PDB entry 6VOA | electron microscopy, 4.00 A resolution | chains F and I of the 9 polymer chains in the assembly

# Chain F
Molecule: Tetratricopeptide repeat domain 8
From: Bos taurus
UniProt: F1N4X0 (F1N4X0_BOVIN); residue numbers follow UniProt; this construct covers 1-501
Sequence (501 residues; row label = number of the first residue in the row):
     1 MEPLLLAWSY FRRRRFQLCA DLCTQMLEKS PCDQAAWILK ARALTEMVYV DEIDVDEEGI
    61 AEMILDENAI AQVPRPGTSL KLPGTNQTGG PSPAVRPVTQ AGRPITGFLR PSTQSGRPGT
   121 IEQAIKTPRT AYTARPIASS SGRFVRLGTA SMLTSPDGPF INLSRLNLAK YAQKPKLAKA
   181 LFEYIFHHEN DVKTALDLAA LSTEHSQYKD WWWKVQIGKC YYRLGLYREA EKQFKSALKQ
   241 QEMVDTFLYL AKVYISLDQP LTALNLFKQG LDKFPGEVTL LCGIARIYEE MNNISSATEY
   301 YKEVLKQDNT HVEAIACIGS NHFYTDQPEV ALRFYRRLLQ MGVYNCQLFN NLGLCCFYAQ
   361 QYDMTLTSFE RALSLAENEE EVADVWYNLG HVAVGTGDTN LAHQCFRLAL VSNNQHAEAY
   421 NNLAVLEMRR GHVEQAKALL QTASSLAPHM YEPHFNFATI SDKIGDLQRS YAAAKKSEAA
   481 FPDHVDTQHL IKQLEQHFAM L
Unresolved in the structure: 82-89, 142-157, 500-501

# Chain I
Molecule: Bardet-Biedl syndrome 9
From: Bos taurus
UniProt: E1BHJ5 (E1BHJ5_BOVIN); numbering as in UniProt (aligned over 1-887)
Sequence (887 residues; numbered 1 to 887; the number before each row is that of its first residue):
     1 MSLFKARDWW STVLGDKEEF DQGCLCLADV DNTGNGQDKI IVGSFMGYLR IFNPHPVKTG
    61 DGAQAEDLLL EVHLRDPILQ VEVGKFVSGT EMLHLAVLHS RKLCVYSVSG TLGNVEHGNQ
   121 YQIKLMYEHN LQRTACNMTY GSFGGVKGRD LICIQSVDGM LMVFEQESYA FGRFLPGSLL
   181 PGPLAYSSRT DSFITVSSCH QVESYKYQVL AFATDADKRQ ETEQQKHGSG KRLVVDWTLN
   241 IGEQAIDICI VSFIQSASSV FVLGERNFFC LKDNGQIQFM KKLDYSPSCF LPYCSVSEGT
   301 INTLIGNHNN MLHIYQDVTL KWATQLPHVP VAVRVGCLHD LKGVIVTLSD DGHLQCSYLG
   361 TDPSLFQAPK VESRELNYDE LDMELKELQK VIKNVNKSQD VWPLTEREDD LKVSAMVSPN
   421 FDSVSQATDV EVGADLVPSV TVKVTLKNRV ALQKIKLSIY VQPPLVLTGD QFTFEFMAPE
   481 MTRTVGFSVY LKGSYSPPEL EGNAVVSYSR PTERNPDGIP RVSQCKFRLP LKLVCLPGQP
   541 SKTASHKLTI DTNKSPVSLL SLFPGFAKQS EDDQVNVMGF RFLGGSQVTL LASKTSQRYR
   601 IQSEQFEDLW LITNELIIRL QEYFEKQGIK DFTCSFSGSV PLEEYFELID HHFELRINGE
   661 KLEELLSERA VQFRAIQRRL LTRFKDKTPA PLQHLDTLLD GTYKQVIALA DAVEENQDNL
   721 FQSFTRLKSA THLVILLIGL WQKLSADQIA ILEAAFLPLQ QDTQELGWEE TVDAALSHLL
   781 KTCLSKSSKE QALNLNSQLG IPKDTSQLKK HITLFCDRLA KGGRLCLSTD AAAPQTMVMP
   841 GGCATIPESD LEGRSIDQDS SELFTNHKHL MVETPVPEVS PLQGVTE
Unresolved in the structure: 1, 57-62, 214-233, 398-409, 421-438, 568-574, 829-887

# How chain F and chain I interact
Pairs across the interface - 87 pairs, chain F then chain I:
  M1(F) - P77(I)  hydrophobic
  E2(F) - S100(I)
  E2(F) - R101(I)  salt bridge
  E2(F) - T134(I)  hydrogen bond
  L4(F) - V157(I)  hydrophobic
  L5(F) - L79(I)  hydrophobic
  L5(F) - A135(I)
  L5(F) - C136(I)  hydrophobic
  L5(F) - V157(I)  hydrophobic
  W8(F) - C136(I)  hydrophobic
  W8(F) - P181(I)  hydrogen bond (side chain-backbone)
  S9(F) - D21(I)  hydrogen bond
  Y10(F) - E19(I)  hydrogen bond
  R12(F) - D21(I)
  R12(F) - Q22(I)
  R12(F) - P183(I)
  R12(F) - I246(I)  hydrogen bond (side chain-backbone)
  R13(F) - F20(I)  hydrogen bond (side chain-backbone)
  R13(F) - D21(I)  salt bridge
  R13(F) - F45(I)
  R13(F) - H308(I)  hydrogen bond (backbone-side chain)
  R13(F) - D350(I)  salt bridge
  R14(F) - S286(I)
  R14(F) - H308(I)
  R15(F) - D350(I)  salt bridge
  Q34(F) - L179(I)
  A35(F) - L179(I)  hydrophobic
  A35(F) - L180(I)
  I38(F) - L179(I)  hydrophobic
  I38(F) - S198(I)
  L39(F) - L180(I)  hydrophobic
  R42(F) - E265(I)  salt bridge
  E46(F) - E265(I)
  E46(F) - R266(I)  salt bridge
  Y49(F) - R266(I)
  D51(F) - K282(I)  salt bridge
  I53(F) - K282(I)
  I64(F) - R678(I)
  L65(F) - R674(I)
  E67(F) - R678(I)  salt bridge
  I121(F) - R674(I)
  K176(F) - S198(I)
  K176(F) - C199(I)
  L177(F) - L179(I)  hydrophobic
  K179(F) - H200(I)
  K179(F) - N240(I)
  E183(F) - H200(I)  salt bridge
  D210(F) - N240(I)
  W211(F) - N240(I)  hydrogen bond (side chain-backbone)
  W211(F) - I241(I)
  W211(F) - G242(I)
  W212(F) - G242(I)  hydrogen bond (side chain-backbone)
  E229(F) - K687(I)  salt bridge
  Q241(F) - L239(I)
  Q241(F) - N240(I)
  M243(F) - N240(I)
  M243(F) - F269(I)  hydrophobic
  M243(F) - I277(I)  hydrophobic
  M243(F) - M280(I)  hydrophobic
  D245(F) - N267(I)
  D245(F) - K282(I)  salt bridge
  L248(F) - K282(I)
  F274(F) - M280(I)  hydrophobic
  E277(F) - M280(I)
  E277(F) - K282(I)  hydrogen bond (side chain-backbone)
  V278(F) - K281(I)
  Q307(F) - T319(I)
  Q307(F) - L320(I)  hydrogen bond (backbone-backbone)
  D308(F) - L320(I)
  T310(F) - L320(I)
  T310(F) - A323(I)
  R336(F) - F366(I)
  R337(F) - F4(I)
  Q340(F) - L3(I)
  Q340(F) - F4(I)
  Q340(F) - Q325(I)  hydrogen bond (backbone-side chain)
  Q340(F) - F366(I)
  M341(F) - F4(I)  hydrophobic
  M341(F) - M311(I)
  M341(F) - A323(I)  hydrophobic
  M341(F) - Q325(I)
  G342(F) - Q325(I)
  D363(F) - Q367(I)
  D363(F) - A368(I)  hydrogen bond (side chain-backbone)
  M364(F) - Q367(I)
  M364(F) - A368(I)
  Q404(F) - I392(I)
Other interface residues (no listed pair), chain F (60 interface residues in all): L6, F11, P175, G225, L226, V244, G276, T279, K306, L339
Other interface residues (no listed pair), chain I (56 interface residues in all): N137, G182, H313, V318, P369, K685

# Summary
The interface between chain F and chain I involves 60 residues on one side and 56 on the other; the contacts
include 13 hydrogen bonds and 11 salt bridges. Polar contacts include E2(F)-R101(I), R13(F)-D21(I) and
R13(F)-D350(I).
Chain F is Tetratricopeptide repeat domain 8 and chain I is Bardet-Biedl syndrome 9, both from Bos taurus; the
structure, Cryo-EM structure of the BBSome-ARL6 complex, was determined by electron microscopy, deposited
together with 6VNW.
